3GKT - chain A; structure by X-ray diffraction, 1.86 A resolution.

== Chain A ==
Protein: Neuroglobin
From: Mus musculus
UniProtKB: Q9ER97 (NGB_MOUSE); residues 1-151 here = UniProt positions 1-151
Sequence (154 residues; row label = number of the first residue in the row; numbers below 1 keep their minus sign (Gly-2 is residue -2)):
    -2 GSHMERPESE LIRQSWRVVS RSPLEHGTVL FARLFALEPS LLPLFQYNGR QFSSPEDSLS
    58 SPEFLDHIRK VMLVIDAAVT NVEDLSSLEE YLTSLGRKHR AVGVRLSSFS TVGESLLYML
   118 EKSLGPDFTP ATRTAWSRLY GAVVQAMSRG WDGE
Not modelled in the structure: -2 to 2, 151
Differences from the reference sequence: expression tag (-2 to 0); engineered mutation Ser55 (Cys in Q9ER97), Ser120 (Cys in Q9ER97)
Metal / ion sites: heme Fe: His64, His96
Residues lining bound ligands:
  - heme (HEM): Leu31, Leu38, Leu41, Phe42, Tyr44, Glu60, His64, Lys67, Val68, Val71, Ile72, Tyr88, Leu92, Lys95, His96, Val99, Val101, Phe106, Val109, Tyr137
  - krypton (KR), molecule 1: Phe28, Ala29, Phe32, Pro52, Ser55, Leu56, Phe61
  - krypton (KR), molecule 2: Ile72, Ala75, Leu113, Trp133, Leu136, Tyr137, Val140
Reported in the primary citation:
  - binding site for krypton: Ala29, Phe32, Leu56, Phe61, Ile72, Trp133, Tyr137, Val140

== In short ==
Chain A binds krypton and heme. His64 and His96 form the heme Fe site. From the paper: a binding site for
krypton at Ala29, Phe32 and Leu56 among others.
Chain A is Neuroglobin (Mus musculus); the structure, Crystal structure of murine neuroglobin under Kr
pressure, was determined by X-ray diffraction (same publication as 3GK9 and 3GLN).
